4ND1 - chains A and B; structure by X-ray diffraction, 2.15 A resolution.

# Chain A (and B)
Name: Lactate dehydrogenase, adjacent gene encodes predicted malate dehydrogenase
Organism: Cryptosporidium parvum
Notes: EC 1.1.1.27; chain B of this document is another copy of the same molecule, construct and numbering; everything in this record applies to it too
UniProt: Q5CYZ2 (Q5CYZ2_CRYPI); the construct has insertions or renumbered stretches relative to UniProt, so the offset changes along the chain: 17-20 = UniProt 17-20; 22-46 = UniProt 21-45; 48-72 = UniProt 46-70; 74-81 = UniProt 73-80; 8 more segments
Amino-acid sequence (321 residues; row label = number of the first residue in the row; note: 13 numbers in that range are skipped by the numbering (no residue carries them; nothing is unmodelled there); a row labelled like 73A-73B holds insertion residues (73A, then the next letters in order)):
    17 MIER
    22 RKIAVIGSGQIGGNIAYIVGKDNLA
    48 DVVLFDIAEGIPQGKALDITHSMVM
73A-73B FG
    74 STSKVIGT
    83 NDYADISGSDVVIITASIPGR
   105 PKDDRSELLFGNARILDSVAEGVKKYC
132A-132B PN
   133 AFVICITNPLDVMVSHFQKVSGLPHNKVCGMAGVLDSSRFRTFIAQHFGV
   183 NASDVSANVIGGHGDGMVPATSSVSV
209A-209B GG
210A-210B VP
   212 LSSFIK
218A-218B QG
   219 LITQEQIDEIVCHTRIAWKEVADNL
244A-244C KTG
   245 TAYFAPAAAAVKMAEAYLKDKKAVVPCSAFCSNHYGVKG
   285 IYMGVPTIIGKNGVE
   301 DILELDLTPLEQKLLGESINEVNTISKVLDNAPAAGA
Not modelled in the structure: 334-337
Covalently attached groups: covalent link Arg20-Arg22; covalent link Ala46-Asp48, Glu299-Asp301; covalent link Thr81-Asn83; covalent link Arg103-Pro105; covalent link Pro210B-Leu212; covalent link Gly283-Ile285
Small-molecule neighbours:
  - NAD (nicotinamide-adenine-dinucleotide): Ile27, Gly28, Ser29, Gly30, Gln31, Ile32, Gly33, Phe52, Asp53, Ile54, Ala55, Thr97, Ala98, Ser99, Leu112, Asn116, Ile119, Ile138, Thr139, Asn140, Leu142, Met163, Ala164, Leu167, His195, Thr245, Ala246, Pro250
  - oxamic acid (OXM): Arg109, Asn140, Leu167, Arg171, His195, Trp236, Thr245, Ala246

# How chain A and chain B interact
Residue-residue contacts (94):
  Gly34(A) with Phe248(B)
  Asn35(A) with Tyr38(B); Phe248(B)
  Tyr38(A) with Asn35(B); Ile39(B), hydrophobic; Phe248(B), hydrogen bond (side chain-backbone); Ala251(B); Ala252(B)
  Ile39(A) with Tyr38(B), hydrophobic; Lys42(B)
  Lys42(A) with Ile39(B); Lys42(B); Asp43(B), salt bridge
  Asp43(A) with Lys42(B), salt bridge
  Glu56(A) with Lys244A(B)
  Gly57(A) with Asn242(B)
  Ile58(A) with Asn242(B), hydrogen bond (backbone-backbone); Leu243(B)
  Gly61(A) with Val239(B); Asn242(B); Leu243(B)
  Lys62(A) with Leu243(B); Tyr247(B)
  Leu64(A) with Glu238(B)
  Asp65(A) with Ala246(B); Tyr247(B), hydrogen bond (side chain-backbone); Phe248(B), hydrogen bond (side chain-backbone); Ala249(B), hydrogen bond (side chain-backbone); Pro250(B)
  Ile66(A) with Phe248(B), hydrophobic
  Thr67(A) with Thr174(B)
  His68(A) with Ser170(B); Arg171(B); Phe175(B); Val239(B); Ala249(B)
  Ser69(A) with Ala249(B)
  Val71(A) with Ser170(B); Arg173(B); Thr174(B); Ala184(B); Ser185(B)
  Met72(A) with Leu167(B), hydrophobic; Ser170(B); Ala249(B); Ala252(B), hydrophobic; Ala253(B), hydrogen bond (side chain-backbone); Lys256(B)
  Phe73A(A) with Ala252(B), hydrophobic
  Gly73B(A) with Ser185(B)
  Thr75(A) with Asn183(B)
  Val166(A) with Met72(B)
  Leu167(A) with Met72(B), hydrophobic
  Ser170(A) with His68(B); Val71(B); Met72(B)
  Arg171(A) with His68(B), hydrogen bond
  Arg173(A) with Val71(B)
  Thr174(A) with Thr67(B); Val71(B)
  Phe175(A) with His68(B)
  Gln178(A) with Thr67(B)
  Asn183(A) with Thr75(B)
  Ala184(A) with Val71(B)
  Ser185(A) with Val71(B); Gly73B(B)
  Glu238(A) with Leu64(B)
  Val239(A) with His68(B)
  Asn242(A) with Gly57(B); Ile58(B), hydrogen bond (backbone-backbone); Gln60(B); Gly61(B)
  Leu243(A) with Ile58(B); Gly61(B); Lys62(B)
  Lys244A(A) with Glu56(B), salt bridge
  Ala246(A) with Asp65(B)
  Tyr247(A) with Lys62(B); Asp65(B), hydrogen bond (backbone-side chain)
  Phe248(A) with Gly34(B); Tyr38(B), hydrogen bond (backbone-side chain); Asp65(B), hydrogen bond (backbone-side chain); Ile66(B), hydrophobic
  Ala249(A) with Asp65(B), hydrogen bond (backbone-side chain); His68(B); Ser69(B); Met72(B)
  Pro250(A) with Asp65(B)
  Ala251(A) with Tyr38(B)
  Ala252(A) with Tyr38(B); Met72(B), hydrophobic; Phe73A(B), hydrophobic
  Ala253(A) with Met72(B), hydrogen bond (backbone-side chain)
  Lys256(A) with Met72(B)
Interface residues without a listed pair, chain A (48 interface residues in all): Gln60
Interface residues without a listed pair, chain B (48 interface residues in all): Val166, Gln178

# Summary
Chain A and chain B each contribute 48 residues to their interface; the contacts include 13 hydrogen bonds and
3 salt bridges. Polar pairs include Lys42(A)-Asp43(B), Lys244A(A)-Glu56(B) and Tyr38(A)-Phe248(B). Ligands of
chain A: NAD and oxamic acid.
Chain A and chain B are both Lactate dehydrogenase, adjacent gene encodes predicted malate dehydrogenase
(Cryptosporidium parvum); the structure, Crystal structure of the lactate dehydrogenase from cryptosporidium
parvum complexed with cofactor (b-nicotinamide adenine dinucleotide) and ..., was determined by X-ray
diffraction, deposited together with 4ND2, 4ND3, 4ND4 and 4ND5.
